PDB entry 4MXK | X-ray diffraction, 1.52 A resolution | chain A

== Chain A ==
Molecule: Myoglobin
Organism: Physeter catodon
UniProt: P02185 (MYG_PHYCD); residues 1-153 here correspond to UniProt positions 2-154 (UniProt number = residue number + 1)
Chain sequence (153 residues; each row starts with the number of its first residue):
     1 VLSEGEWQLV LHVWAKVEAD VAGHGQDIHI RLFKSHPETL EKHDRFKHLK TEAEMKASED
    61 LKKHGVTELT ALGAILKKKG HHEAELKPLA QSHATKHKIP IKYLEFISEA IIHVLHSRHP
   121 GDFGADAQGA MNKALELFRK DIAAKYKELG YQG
Differences from the reference sequence: engineered mutation His29 (Leu30 in P02185), His43 (Phe44 in P02185), Glu68 (Val69 in P02185)
Curated features (UniProtKB/Swiss-Prot):
  - binding site (nitrite): His64
  - binding site (O2): His64
  - binding site (heme b): His93
  - modified residue: Ser3 (Phosphoserine), Thr67 (Phosphothreonine)
Bound ions: Fe2+ site 1: His29, His43, His64, Glu68; Fe2+ site 2: Glu38, Glu41, Glu59, His81; protoporphyrin IX containing zn Zn near His93 (its only coordinating residue here)
Ligand contacts: protoporphyrin IX containing zn (ZNH): Leu32, Thr39, Lys42, His43, Arg45, Phe46, His64, Thr67, Glu68, Ala71, Leu72, Leu89, Ser92, His93, Lys96, His97, Ile99, Tyr103, Leu104, Ile107, Ile111, Phe138
From the paper describing this entry:
  - Fe2+ coordination: His64

== In short ==
Chain A binds protoporphyrin IX containing zn. His29, His43, His64 and Glu68 coordinate Fe2+ site 1. Glu38,
Glu41, Glu59 and His81 form the Fe2+ site 2. Curated annotation (UniProt) lists nitrite-binding residue His64,
O2-binding residue His64 and heme b-binding residue His93. From the paper: Fe2+ coordination by His64.
Chain A is Myoglobin (Physeter catodon); the structure, X-ray structure of Fe(II)-ZnPIXFeBMb1, was determined
by X-ray diffraction (same publication as 4MXL).
